PDB entry 4YA4 | X-ray diffraction, 2.90 A resolution | chains V and W of the 28 polymer chains in the assembly

Chain V:
Molecule: Proteasome subunit beta type-2
Organism: Saccharomyces cerevisiae S288c
Notes: EC 3.4.25.1
UniProtKB: P25043 (PSB2_YEAST); residues 1-232 here correspond to UniProt positions 30-261 (UniProt number = residue number + 29)
Sequence (232 residues; numbered 1 to 232; the number before each row is that of its first residue):
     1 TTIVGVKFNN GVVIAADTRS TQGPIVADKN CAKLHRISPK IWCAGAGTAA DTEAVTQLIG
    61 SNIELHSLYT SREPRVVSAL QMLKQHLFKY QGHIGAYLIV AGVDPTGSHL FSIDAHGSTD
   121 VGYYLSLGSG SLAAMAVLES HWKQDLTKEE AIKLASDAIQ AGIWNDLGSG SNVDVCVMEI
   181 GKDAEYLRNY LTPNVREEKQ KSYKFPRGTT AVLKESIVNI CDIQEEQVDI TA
Disordered / not traced: 227-232
Differences from the reference sequence: engineered mutation D114 (His143 in P25043)
Ion coordination: Mg2+: I163, D166, S169 (shared with 1 residue of chain L)
Curated features (UniProtKB/Swiss-Prot):
  - active site: T1 (Nucleophile)

Chain W:
Molecule: Proteasome subunit beta type-3
Organism: Saccharomyces cerevisiae S288c
Notes: EC 3.4.25.1
UniProtKB: P25451 (PSB3_YEAST); residues 0-204 here correspond to UniProt positions 1-205 (UniProt number = residue number + 1)
Sequence (205 residues; each row starts with the number of its first residue; numbering starts at 0):
     0 MSDPSSINGG IVVAMTGKDC VAIACDLRLG SQSLGVSNKF EKIFHYGHVF LGITGLATDV
    60 TTLNEMFRYK TNLYKLKEER AIEPETFTQL VSSSLYERRF GPYFVGPVVA GINSKSGKPF
   120 IAGFDLIGCI DEAKDFIVSG TASDQLFGMC ESLYEPNLEP EDLFETISQA LLNAADRDAL
   180 SGWGAVVYII KKDEVVKRYL KMRQD
Disordered / not traced: 0
Ion coordination: Mg2+ site 1: A174, D177, S180; Mg2+ site 2: D204 (shared with 3 residues of chain K)
Curated features (UniProtKB/Swiss-Prot):
  - modified residue: S30 (Phosphoserine)
  - cross-link: K69 (Glycyl lysine isopeptide (Lys-Gly) (interchain with G-Cter in ubiquitin))

Interface between chain V and chain W:
Residue-residue contacts - 62 pairs, chain V then chain W:
  I25(V) with D143(W); F146(W), hydrophobic
  A27(V) with D130(W)
  D28(V) with D130(W)
  K29(V) with E150(W), salt bridge
  A49(V) with C128(W), hydrophobic
  A50(V) with Y95(W); I126(W), hydrophobic; C128(W), hydrophobic
  D51(V) with Y95(W), hydrogen bond; R98(W), salt bridge
  A54(V) with Y95(W)
  Y90(V) with F99(W), hydrophobic
  H93(V) with R98(W), hydrogen bond (backbone-side chain); F99(W)
  R196(V) with E150(W), salt bridge
  K199(V) with E150(W); S151(W); Y153(W)
  S202(V) with E154(W), hydrogen bond
  Y203(V) with S151(W); L152(W), hydrophobic
  K204(V) with E154(W); D161(W), salt bridge
  F205(V) with L152(W), hydrophobic; E164(W); Q168(W)
  P206(V) with E164(W)
  R207(V) with E158(W); E160(W), salt bridge; D161(W), salt bridge; E164(W)
  G208(V) with E164(W), hydrogen bond (backbone-side chain)
  T209(V) with E164(W), hydrogen bond (backbone-side chain)
  T210(V) with E164(W), hydrogen bond; S167(W); Q168(W), hydrogen bond; L199(W)
  A211(V) with L199(W); K200(W), hydrogen bond (backbone-backbone)
  V212(V) with F163(W), hydrophobic; Y198(W)
  L213(V) with Y198(W), hydrogen bond (backbone-backbone); L199(W); K200(W)
  K214(V) with K196(W); R197(W); Y198(W), hydrogen bond (backbone-backbone)
  E215(V) with K196(W); R197(W), salt bridge
  S216(V) with V195(W); K196(W), hydrogen bond (backbone-backbone)
  I217(V) with V194(W)
  V218(V) with H44(W); Y187(W), hydrophobic; V194(W), hydrogen bond (backbone-backbone); K196(W)
  N219(V) with H44(W)
  I220(V) with G46(W); F49(W), hydrophobic; V194(W), hydrophobic
  D222(V) with K74(W), salt bridge
Also at the interface, not in a pair above, chain V (36 interface residues in all): Q22, V26, T48, I94
Also at the interface, not in a pair above, chain W (37 interface residues in all): H47, A132, L157, T165, L171

In short:
Chain V and chain W form an interface of 36 and 37 residues respectively, with 12 hydrogen bonds and 8 salt
bridges. Polar contacts include K29(V)-E150(W), D51(V)-R98(W) and R196(V)-E150(W). I163(V), D166(V) and
S169(V) coordinate Mg2+. From UniProt: active-site residue T1(V) on chain V.
Chain V is Proteasome subunit beta type-2 and chain W is Proteasome subunit beta type-3, both from
Saccharomyces cerevisiae S288c; the structure, Yeast 20S proteasome beta2-H114D mutant, was determined by
X-ray diffraction, deposited together with 4Y69, 4Y6A, 4Y6V, 4Y6Z, 4Y70, 4Y74 and 34 further entries.
